3NP4 - chain A; structure by X-ray diffraction, 2.25 A resolution.

Chain A:
Name: Azurin
From: Pseudomonas aeruginosa
Reference sequence: P00282 (AZUR_PSEAE); residues 1-128 here correspond to UniProt positions 21-148 (UniProt number = residue number + 20)
Sequence (128 residues; row label = number of the first residue in the row):
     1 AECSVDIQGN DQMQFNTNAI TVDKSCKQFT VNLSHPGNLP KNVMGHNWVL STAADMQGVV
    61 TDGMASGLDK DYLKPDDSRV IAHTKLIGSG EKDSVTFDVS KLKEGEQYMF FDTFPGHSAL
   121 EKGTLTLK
Disulfide bonds: Cys3-Cys26
Differences from the reference sequence: engineered mutation Asp112 (Cys132 in P00282), Glu121 (Met141 in P00282)
Ion coordination: Cu ion site 1: Ala1 (together with 2-amino-2-hydroxymethyl-propane-1,3-diol); Cu ion site 2: His46, Asp112, His117, Glu121
Swiss-Prot annotation at these positions:
  - binding site (Cu cation): His46, His117
What the authors report for this chain:
  - Cu ion coordination: His46, Asp112, His117, Glu121
  - conformationally variable residues: His35, Gly45, His46, Glu121

In short:
His46, Asp112, His117 and Glu121 form the Cu ion site 2. Curated annotation (UniProt) lists Cu cation-binding
residues His46 and His117. From the paper: Cu ion coordination by His46, Asp112 and His117 among others;
conformational variability at His35, Gly45 and His46 among others.
Chain A is Azurin (Pseudomonas aeruginosa); the structure, C112D/M121E Pseudomonas aeruginosa Azurin, was
determined by X-ray diffraction (same publication as 3NP3 and 3OQR).
